7TR8 - chains M and R of the 17 polymer chains in the assembly; structure by electron microscopy, 3.60 A resolution.

[Chain M]
Molecule: Cas7a
From: Pyrococcus furiosus DSM 3638
Reference sequence: Q8U333 (Q8U333_PYRFU); residues 1-336 here = UniProt positions 1-336
Chain sequence (336 residues; row label = number of the first residue in the row):
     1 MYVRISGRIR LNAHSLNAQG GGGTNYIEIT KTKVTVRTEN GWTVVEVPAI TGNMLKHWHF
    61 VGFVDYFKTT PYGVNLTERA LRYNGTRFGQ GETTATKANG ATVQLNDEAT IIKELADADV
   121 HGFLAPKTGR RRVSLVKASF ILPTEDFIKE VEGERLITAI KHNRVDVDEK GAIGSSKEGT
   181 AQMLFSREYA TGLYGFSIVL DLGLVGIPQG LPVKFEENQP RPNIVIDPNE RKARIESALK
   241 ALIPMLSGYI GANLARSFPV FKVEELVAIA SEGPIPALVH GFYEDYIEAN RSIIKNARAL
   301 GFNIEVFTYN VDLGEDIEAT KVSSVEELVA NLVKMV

[Chain R]
Molecule: crRNA
From: Escherichia coli
Sequence (45 nucleotides; row label = number of the first residue in the row):
     1 AUUGAAAGAG UGCUUCCCCA AACCCUUAAC UGGUUGUAAC AGUUG

[How chain M and chain R interact]
Contacting residue pairs (42; chain M residue first):
  Ala18(M) with G33(R), hydrogen bond to the sugar; U34(R), phosphate contact
  Gln19(M) with G33(R), hydrogen bond to the sugar
  Gly20(M) with G33(R), hydrogen bond to the sugar
  Gly22(M) with G33(R), base contact
  Gly23(M) with G33(R), base contact
  Asn53(M) with U31(R), hydrogen bond to the sugar
  Met54(M) with G32(R), sugar contact
  Lys56(M) with U31(R), phosphate contact
  His57(M) with G32(R), sugar contact
  Asn84(M) with G32(R), phosphate contact
  Gly85(M) with U31(R), sugar contact; G32(R), phosphate contact
  Thr86(M) with G32(R), hydrogen bond to the phosphate
  Arg87(M) with C30(R), hydrogen bond to the sugar; U31(R), salt bridge to the phosphate
  Phe123(M) with A29(R), hydrogen bond to the sugar
  Leu124(M) with A29(R), base contact; C30(R), sugar contact
  Arg131(M) with U26(R), hydrogen bond to the base; A28(R), hydrogen bond to the sugar; A29(R), hydrogen bond to the sugar
  Ser134(M) with C30(R), hydrogen bond to the phosphate
  Lys161(M) with A39(R), base contact
  His162(M) with A39(R), phosphate contact
  Asn163(M) with U37(R), hydrogen bond to the sugar; A38(R), sugar contact; A39(R), hydrogen bond to the phosphate
  Arg164(M) with G36(R), base contact; U37(R), hydrogen bond to the base; A38(R), phosphate contact
  Val165(M) with A38(R), hydrogen bond to the phosphate; C40(R), base contact
  Met183(M) with G36(R), base contact; U37(R), base contact
  Phe185(M) with U37(R), base contact
  Ala252(M) with U34(R), phosphate contact; U35(R), phosphate contact
  Asn253(M) with U35(R), hydrogen bond to the phosphate
  Arg256(M) with U35(R), salt bridge to the phosphate; G36(R), salt bridge to the phosphate; U37(R), salt bridge to the phosphate
Other interface residues (no listed pair), chain M (31 interface residues in all): Asn17, Phe88, Arg132, Ala255

[Summary]
Chain M and chain R form an interface of 31 and 14 residues respectively, with 16 hydrogen bonds and 4 salt
bridges. Polar contacts include Arg131(M)-U26(R), Arg164(M)-U37(R) and Ala18(M)-G33(R).
Here chain M is Cas7a (Pyrococcus furiosus DSM 3638) and chain R is crRNA (Escherichia coli). Entry 7TR8
(Cascade complex from type I-A CRISPR-Cas system) was determined by electron microscopy, deposited together
with 7TR6, 7TR9 and 7TRA.
